PDB entry 1CKN | X-ray diffraction, 2.50 A resolution | chain A

[Chain A]
Protein: mRNA capping enzyme
From: Paramecium bursaria Chlorella virus 1
Notes: EC 2.7.7.50
Reference sequence: Q84424 (MCE_9PHYC); numbering as in UniProt (aligned over 1-330)
Chain sequence (330 residues; row label = number of the first residue in the row):
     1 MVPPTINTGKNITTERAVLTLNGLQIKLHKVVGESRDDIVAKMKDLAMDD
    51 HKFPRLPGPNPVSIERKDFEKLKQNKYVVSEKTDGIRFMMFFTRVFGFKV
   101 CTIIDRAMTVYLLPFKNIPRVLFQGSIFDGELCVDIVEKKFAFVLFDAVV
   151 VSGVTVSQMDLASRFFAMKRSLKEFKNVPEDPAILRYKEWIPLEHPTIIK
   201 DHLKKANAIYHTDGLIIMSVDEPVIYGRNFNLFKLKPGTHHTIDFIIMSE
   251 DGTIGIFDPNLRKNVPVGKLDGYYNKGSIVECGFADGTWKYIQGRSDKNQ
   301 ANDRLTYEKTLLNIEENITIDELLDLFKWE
Not modelled in the structure: 1-10, 328-330
UniProt features mapped onto this chain:
  - active site: Lys82 (N6-GMP-lysine intermediate)
Ligand contacts: GTP (guanosine-5'-triphosphate): Pro59, Asn60, Pro61, Glu81, Lys82, Thr83, Arg87, Arg106, Glu131, Phe146, Lys188, Trp190, Ile216, Leu232, Lys234
From the paper describing this entry:
  - binding site for GTP: Lys234

[Summary]
Bound to chain A: GTP. Curated annotation (UniProt) lists active-site residue Lys82. The paper reports a
binding site for GTP at Lys234.
Chain A is mRNA capping enzyme (Paramecium bursaria Chlorella virus 1); the structure, Structure of
guanylylated mRNA capping enzyme complexed with GTP, was determined by X-ray diffraction together with 1CKM
from the same study.
